7HOL - chains A and B; structure by X-ray diffraction, 1.32 A resolution.

== Chain A ==
Protein: Serine protease subunit NS2B
From: Zika virus
UniProtKB: Q32ZE1 (POLG_ZIKV); residues 46-89 here correspond to UniProt positions 1414-1457 (UniProt number = residue number + 1368)
Chain sequence (46 residues; each row starts with the number of its first residue):
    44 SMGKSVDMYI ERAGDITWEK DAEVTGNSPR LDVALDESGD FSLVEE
Unresolved in the structure: 44-49, 89
Differences from the reference sequence: expression tag (44-45)

== Chain B ==
Protein: Serine protease NS3
From: Zika virus
Notes: EC 3.4.21.91, 3.6.1.15, 3.6.4.13
UniProtKB: Q32ZE1 (POLG_ZIKV); residues 11-177 here correspond to UniProt positions 1509-1675 (UniProt number = residue number + 1498)
Chain sequence (168 residues; numbered 10 to 177; the number before each row is that of its first residue):
    10 MKEVKKGETT DGVYRVMTRR LLGSTQVGVG VMQEGVFHTM WHVTKGAALR SGEGRLDPYW
    70 GDVKQDLVSY CGPWKLDAAW DGLSEVQLLA VPPGERAKNI QTLPGIFKTK DGDIGAVALD
   130 YPAGTSGSPI LDKCGRVIGL YGNGVVIKNG SYVSAITQGK REEETPVE
Unresolved in the structure: 10-15, 172-177
Differences from the reference sequence: initiating methionine (10); conflict Lys107 (Arg1605 in Q32ZE1)
Small-molecule neighbours: Z1619958679 (ZUC; 3-fluoro-N-(2-hydroxy-6-methylphenyl)pyridine-4-carboxamide): Leu128, Asp129, Tyr130, Pro131, Ala132, Ser135, Tyr150, Gly151, Val155, Gly159, Tyr161

== How chain A and chain B interact ==
Pairs across the interface - 95 pairs, chain A then chain B:
  Asp50(A) - Thr27(B)
  Asp50(A) - Arg28(B)
  Asp50(A) - Arg59(B)  salt bridge
  Met51(A) - Met26(B)
  Met51(A) - Val36(B)  hydrophobic
  Met51(A) - Val52(B)
  Met51(A) - Thr53(B)
  Met51(A) - Leu58(B)
  Met51(A) - Arg59(B)  hydrogen bond (backbone-backbone)
  Tyr52(A) - Arg24(B)
  Tyr52(A) - Val25(B)
  Tyr52(A) - Met26(B)  hydrogen bond (backbone-backbone)
  Tyr52(A) - Arg28(B)  hydrogen bond
  Tyr52(A) - Ser33(B)  hydrogen bond
  Tyr52(A) - Arg59(B)
  Ile53(A) - Tyr23(B)  hydrophobic
  Ile53(A) - Arg24(B)
  Ile53(A) - Met41(B)  hydrophobic
  Ile53(A) - Arg59(B)  hydrogen bond (backbone-backbone)
  Ile53(A) - Ser60(B)
  Ile53(A) - Leu65(B)  hydrophobic
  Glu54(A) - Tyr23(B)
  Glu54(A) - Arg24(B)  hydrogen bond (backbone-backbone)
  Arg55(A) - Glu17(B)
  Arg55(A) - Asp20(B)  hydrogen bond (side chain-backbone)
  Arg55(A) - Gly21(B)
  Arg55(A) - Val22(B)
  Arg55(A) - Tyr23(B)
  Ala56(A) - Val22(B)  hydrogen bond (backbone-backbone)
  Ala56(A) - Val100(B)  hydrophobic
  Ala56(A) - Ala106(B)
  Gly57(A) - Gly21(B)
  Gly57(A) - Val22(B)  hydrogen bond (backbone-backbone)
  Asp58(A) - Leu98(B)
  Ile59(A) - Gly21(B)
  Ile59(A) - Val22(B)
  Ile59(A) - Val40(B)  hydrophobic
  Ile59(A) - Leu98(B)  hydrophobic
  Ile59(A) - Leu140(B)  hydrophobic
  Ile59(A) - Gly144(B)
  Ile59(A) - Val146(B)  hydrophobic
  Thr60(A) - Asn108(B)  hydrogen bond (backbone-side chain)
  Thr60(A) - Leu140(B)
  Trp61(A) - Glu94(B)
  Trp61(A) - Val95(B)
  Trp61(A) - Gln96(B)
  Trp61(A) - Gln110(B)
  Trp61(A) - Leu140(B)
  Trp61(A) - Asp141(B)
  Trp61(A) - Lys142(B)
  Glu62(A) - Gln96(B)  hydrogen bond (backbone-side chain)
  Glu62(A) - Asn108(B)
  Ala65(A) - Gln96(B)
  Ala65(A) - Asn108(B)
  Glu66(A) - Ile109(B)
  Glu66(A) - Gln110(B)  hydrogen bond (backbone-backbone)
  Val67(A) - Glu94(B)
  Val67(A) - Gln110(B)
  Thr68(A) - Ile109(B)
  Thr68(A) - Gln110(B)  hydrogen bond (backbone-backbone)
  Thr68(A) - Thr111(B)  hydrogen bond (backbone-side chain)
  Thr68(A) - Leu128(B)
  Gly69(A) - Thr111(B)
  Gly69(A) - Ala127(B)
  Asn70(A) - Leu112(B)
  Asn70(A) - Ala127(B)
  Ser71(A) - Leu112(B)  hydrogen bond (side chain-backbone)
  Ser71(A) - Pro113(B)
  Ser71(A) - Gly114(B)
  Pro72(A) - Gly114(B)
  Pro72(A) - Ile115(B)  hydrogen bond (backbone-backbone)
  Pro72(A) - Ala127(B)
  Arg73(A) - Ile115(B)
  Leu74(A) - Ile115(B)  hydrogen bond (backbone-backbone)
  Leu74(A) - Phe116(B)
  Leu74(A) - Lys117(B)  hydrogen bond (backbone-backbone)
  Leu74(A) - Ile156(B)  hydrophobic
  Asp75(A) - Lys117(B)
  Val76(A) - Phe116(B)  hydrophobic
  Val76(A) - Lys117(B)  hydrogen bond (backbone-backbone)
  Val76(A) - Thr118(B)
  Leu78(A) - Lys73(B)
  Asp79(A) - Lys73(B)
  Glu80(A) - Lys73(B)
  Ser81(A) - Val72(B)
  Gly82(A) - Val72(B)
  Gly82(A) - Lys73(B)
  Gly82(A) - Asn152(B)  hydrogen bond (backbone-side chain)
  Phe84(A) - Phe116(B)  hydrophobic
  Phe84(A) - Asn152(B)
  Phe84(A) - Gly153(B)
  Phe84(A) - Val154(B)
  Phe84(A) - Ala164(B)  hydrophobic
  Leu86(A) - Val154(B)
  Leu86(A) - Val155(B)
Other interface residues (no listed pair), chain A (33 interface residues in all): Ser85
Other interface residues (no listed pair), chain B (58 interface residues in all): Thr19, Phe46, Ala57, Ile123, Pro138, Val162

== In short ==
33 residues of chain A face 58 of chain B across their interface, with 20 hydrogen bonds and 1 salt bridge.
Polar pairs include Asp50(A)-Arg59(B), Tyr52(A)-Arg28(B) and Tyr52(A)-Ser33(B). Ligands of chain B:
Z1619958679.
Here chain A is Serine protease subunit NS2B and chain B is Serine protease NS3, both from Zika virus. Entry
7HOL (PanDDA analysis group deposition -- Crystal Structure of ZIKV NS2B-NS3 protease in complex with
Z1619958679) was determined by X-ray diffraction.
